9DWM - chains C and D of the 12 polymer chains in the assembly; structure by electron microscopy, 4.20 A resolution (low resolution: residue-level contacts below are approximate; hydrogen-bond / salt-bridge calls are withheld).

# Chain C
Protein: Histone H2A type 1
Organism: Homo sapiens
UniProt: P0C0S8 (H2A1_HUMAN); residues 1-129 here correspond to UniProt positions 2-130 (UniProt number = residue number + 1)
Amino-acid sequence (129 residues; numbered 1 to 129; the number before each row is that of its first residue):
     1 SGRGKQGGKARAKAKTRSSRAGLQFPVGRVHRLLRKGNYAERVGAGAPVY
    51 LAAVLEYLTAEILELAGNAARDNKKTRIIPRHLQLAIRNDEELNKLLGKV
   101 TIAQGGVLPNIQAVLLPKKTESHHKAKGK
Disordered / not traced: 1-10, 119-129
UniProt features mapped onto this chain:
  - modified residue: Ser1 (N-acetylserine), Arg3 (Citrulline), Lys5 (N6-(2-hydroxyisobutyryl)lysine), Lys9 (N6-(2-hydroxyisobutyryl)lysine), Lys13 (N6-(beta-hydroxybutyryl)lysine), Lys36 (N6-(2-hydroxyisobutyryl)lysine), Lys74 (N6-(2-hydroxyisobutyryl)lysine), Lys75 (N6-(2-hydroxyisobutyryl)lysine), Lys95 (N6-(2-hydroxyisobutyryl)lysine), Lys99 (N6-glutaryllysine), Gln104 (N5-methylglutamine), Lys118 (N6-(2-hydroxyisobutyryl)lysine), Lys119 (N6-crotonyllysine), Thr120 (Phosphothreonine), Lys125 (N6-crotonyllysine)
  - cross-link (Glycyl lysine isopeptide (Lys-Gly)): Lys13 (interchain with G-Cter in ubiquitin), Lys15 (interchain with G-Cter in ubiquitin), Lys119 (interchain with G-Cter in ubiquitin)

# Chain D
Protein: Histone H2B type 1-C/E/F/G/I
Organism: Homo sapiens
UniProt: P62807 (H2B1C_HUMAN); residues 1-125 here correspond to UniProt positions 2-126 (UniProt number = residue number + 1)
Amino-acid sequence (125 residues; row label = number of the first residue in the row):
     1 PEPAKSAPAPKKGSKKAVTKAQKKDGKKRKRSRKESYSVYVYKVLKQVHP
    51 DTGISSKAMGIMNSFVNDIFERIAGEASRLAHYNKRSTITSREIQTAVRL
   101 LLPGELAKHAVSEGTKAVTKYTSSK
Disordered / not traced: 1-31, 125
UniProt features mapped onto this chain:
  - modified residue: Pro1 (N-acetylproline), Glu2 (ADP-ribosyl glutamic acid), Lys5 (N6-(2-hydroxyisobutyryl)lysine), Ser6 (ADP-ribosylserine), Lys11 (N6-(beta-hydroxybutyryl)lysine), Lys12 (N6-(2-hydroxyisobutyryl)lysine), Ser14 (Phosphoserine), Lys15 (N6-acetyllysine), Lys16 (N6-(beta-hydroxybutyryl)lysine), Lys20 (N6-(2-hydroxyisobutyryl)lysine), Lys23 (N6-(2-hydroxyisobutyryl)lysine), Lys24 (N6-(2-hydroxyisobutyryl)lysine), Lys34 (N6-(2-hydroxyisobutyryl)lysine), Glu35 (PolyADP-ribosyl glutamic acid), Ser36 (Phosphoserine), Lys43 (N6-(2-hydroxyisobutyryl)lysine), Lys46 (N6-(2-hydroxyisobutyryl)lysine), Lys57 (N6,N6-dimethyllysine), Arg79 (Dimethylated arginine), Lys85 (N6,N6,N6-trimethyllysine) and 6 more in UniProt
  - glycosylation: Ser112 (O-linked (GlcNAc) serine)
  - cross-link (Glycyl lysine isopeptide (Lys-Gly)): Lys5 (interchain with G-Cter in SUMO2), Lys20 (interchain with G-Cter in SUMO2), Lys34 (interchain with G-Cter in ubiquitin), Lys120 (interchain with G-Cter in ubiquitin)

# Chain C / chain D interface
Pairs across the interface - 16 pairs, chain C then chain D:
  Ala21(C) with Lys120(D)
  Tyr39(C) with Ser78(D)
  Glu41(C) with Ser87(D)
  Arg42(C) with Ser87(D); Thr88(D); Ile89(D)
  Gly44(C) with Ile89(D)
  Ala53(C) with Ala117(D)
  Thr76(C) with Thr52(D); Gly53(D)
  Arg77(C) with Gly53(D); Ile54(D)
  Ile78(C) with Gly53(D); Ile54(D); Ser55(D)
  Lys95(C) with Pro103(D)
Also at the interface, not in a pair above, chain C (16 interface residues in all): Phe25, Val43, Gly46, Ala47, Glu92, Leu96
Also at the interface, not in a pair above, chain D (15 interface residues in all): Tyr40, Ser91, Leu106, Tyr121

# In short
16 residues of chain C face 15 of chain D across their interface.
Here chain C is Histone H2A type 1 and chain D is Histone H2B type 1-C/E/F/G/I, both from Homo sapiens. Entry
9DWM (DNA polymerase Beta bound to a nucleosome containing a 1-nt gap at SHL-5.5) was determined by electron
microscopy.
